Entry 6WDO (electron microscopy, 3.60 A resolution); this record covers chains Q and R of the 20 polymer chains in the assembly.

== Chain Q ==
Protein: Calcium uptake protein 1, mitochondrial
Organism: Homo sapiens
UniProtKB: Q9BPX6 (MICU1_HUMAN); numbering as in UniProt (aligned over 104-442)
Amino-acid sequence (339 residues; numbered 104 to 442; the number before each row is that of its first residue):
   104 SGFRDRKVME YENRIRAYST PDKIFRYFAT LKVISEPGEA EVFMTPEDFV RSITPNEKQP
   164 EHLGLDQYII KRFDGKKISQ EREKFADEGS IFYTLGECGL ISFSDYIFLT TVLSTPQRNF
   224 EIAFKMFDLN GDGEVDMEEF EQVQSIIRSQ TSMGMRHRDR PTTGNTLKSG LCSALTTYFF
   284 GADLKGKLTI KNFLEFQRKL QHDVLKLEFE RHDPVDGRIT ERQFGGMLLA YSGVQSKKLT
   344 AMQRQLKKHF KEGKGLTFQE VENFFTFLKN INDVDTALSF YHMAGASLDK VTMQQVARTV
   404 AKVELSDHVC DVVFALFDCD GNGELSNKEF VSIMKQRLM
Unresolved in the structure: 132-147, 158-192, 252-275
Swiss-Prot annotation at these positions:
  - region (K/R-ring): K126 to R129, R259 to R263
  - binding site (Ca(2+)): D231, N233, D235, E237, E242, D421, D423, N425, E427, E432
  - modified residue: S122 (Phosphoserine)
  - natural variant: R129 (R129P: In MPXPS; uncertain significance), R185 (deletion: In MPXPS)
  - mutagenesis: F106 (F106A: Slightly decreased ability to inhibit MCU channel activity in absence of calcium), Y114 (Y114A: Decreased ability to inhibit MCU channel activity in absence of calcium), R117 (R117A: Slightly decreased ability to inhibit MCU channel activity in absence of calcium), R119 (R119E: Impaired interaction with MCU; R119K: Does not affect interaction with MCU), Y121 (Y121A: Decreased ability to inhibit MCU channel activity in absence of calcium), K126 to R129 (Abolished ability to inhibit MCU channel activity in absence of calcium; when associated with 259-E--E-263), K126 (K126A: Abolished ability to inhibit MCU channel activity in absence of calcium; K126E: Abolished ability to inhibit MCU in absence of calcium), R129 (R129A: Decreased ability to inhibit MCU channel activity in absence of calcium), R154 (R154K: Does not affect interaction with MCU; R154Q: Impaired interaction with MCU), R221 (R221A: Abolishes homooligomerization), D231 (D231A: Abolishes mitochondrial Ca(2+) uptake; when associated with A-242; A-421 and A-432), E242 (E242A/K: Abolishes mitochondrial Ca(2+) uptake; when associated with A-231; A-421 and A-432), 9 further mutagenesis entries in UniProt
Reported in the primary citation:
  - conformationally variable residues (helix shift, loop rearrangement): Y121, K126, R129, R259, R261, R263
  - mutagenesis - K126A/R129A, K126E, R129E: unchanged binding to Calcium uniporter protein, mitochondrial

== Chain R ==
Protein: Calcium uptake protein 2, mitochondrial
Organism: Homo sapiens
UniProtKB: Q8IYU8 (MICU2_HUMAN); residues 85-394 here = UniProt positions 85-394
Amino-acid sequence (310 residues; numbered 85 to 394; the number before each row is that of its first residue):
    85 LRKQRFMQFS SLEHEGEYYM TPRDFLFSVM FEQMERKTSV KKLTKKDIED TLSGIQTAGC
   145 GSTFFRDLGD KGLISYTEYL FLLTILTKPH SGFHVAFKML DTDGNEMIEK REFFKLQKII
   205 SKQDDLMTVK TNETGYQEAI VKEPEINTTL QMRFFGKRGQ RKLHYKEFRR FMENLQTEIQ
   265 EMEFLQFSKG LSFMRKEDFA EWLLFFTNTE NKDIYWKNVR EKLSAGESIS LDEFKSFCHF
   325 TTHLEDFAIA MQMFSLAHRP VRLAEFKRAV KVATGQELSN NILDTVFKIF DLDGDECLSH
   385 EEFLGVLKNR
Unresolved in the structure: 208-230
Swiss-Prot annotation at these positions:
  - binding site (Ca(2+)): D185, D187, N189, M191, E193, E196, D375, D377, D379, C381, E386
  - modified residue: S205 (Phosphoserine)
  - mutagenesis: R107 (R107E: Does not affect its ability to regulate the activity of MCU; when associated with 120-E-E-121 and R-154), R120 to K121 (Does not affect its ability to regulate the activity of MCU; when associated with E-107 and R-154), D154 (D154R: Does not affect its ability to regulate the activity of MCU; when associated with E-107 and 120-E-E-121), K172 (K172A: Does not affect interaction with MICU1), D185 (D185A: Abolishes mitochondrial Ca(2+) uptake; when associated with A-375 and A-386. In EF1(mut); decreased calcium-binding and abolished ability to interact with MICU1 when associated with K-196), E196 (E196K: In EF1(mut); decreased calcium-binding and abolished ability to interact with MICU1 when associated with A-185), K206 (K206A: Does not affect interaction with MICU2), E329 (E329A: Does not affect interaction with MICU1), Q336 (Q336A: Decreased interaction with MICU1), R352 (R352A: Abolished interaction with MICU1; R352E: Abilished interaction with MICU1 and ability to regulate the activity of MCU), D375 (D375A: Abolishes mitochondrial Ca(2+) uptake; when associated with A-185 and A-386), E386 (E386A: Abolishes mitochondrial Ca(2+) uptake; when associated with A-185 and A-375)

== Chain Q / chain R interface ==
Contacting residue pairs (30; chain Q residue first):
  I210(Q) with L340(R), hydrophobic
  R221(Q) with D330(R), salt bridge
  N222(Q) with D330(R), hydrogen bond; I333(R)
  I225(Q) with V356(R); A357(R), hydrophobic
  K228(Q) with V356(R)
  M229(Q) with M337(R), hydrophobic; F338(R), hydrophobic; V356(R), hydrophobic
  L232(Q) with R352(R)
  I249(Q) with R343(R)
  I250(Q) with L340(R), hydrophobic; A341(R), hydrophobic
  T379(Q) with K172(R), hydrogen bond (backbone-side chain)
  A380(Q) with V179(R), hydrophobic; M183(R)
  S382(Q) with T168(R), hydrogen bond; K172(R), hydrogen bond
  F383(Q) with L164(R), hydrophobic; K199(R)
  Y384(Q) with M183(R), hydrophobic; F198(R); K202(R), hydrogen bond (backbone-side chain)
  A387(Q) with K202(R); I203(R), hydrophobic; K206(R), hydrogen bond (backbone-side chain)
  G388(Q) with K202(R), hydrogen bond (backbone-side chain); K206(R), hydrogen bond (backbone-side chain)
  A389(Q) with K206(R)
Other interface residues (no listed pair), chain Q (23 interface residues in all): T218, N375, M386, T402, L441, M442
Other interface residues (no listed pair), chain R (26 interface residues in all): R86, T161, K182, E329, A334, Q336
From the paper, about this interface:
  - hot spots on chain R (mutagenesis) - R352E: abolished binding to Essential MCU regulator, mitochondrial

== Summary ==
23 residues of chain Q face 26 of chain R across their interface; the contacts include 8 hydrogen bonds and 1
salt bridge. Polar pairs include R221(Q)-D330(R), N222(Q)-D330(R) and T379(Q)-K172(R). The paper reports that
R352E of chain R abolishes binding to Essential MCU regulator, mitochondrial; conformational variability at
Y121(Q), K126(Q) and R129(Q) among others; 4 substitutions were tested in all.
Chain Q is Calcium uptake protein 1, mitochondrial and chain R is Calcium uptake protein 2, mitochondrial,
both from Homo sapiens; the structure, Cryo-EM structure of mitochondrial calcium uniporter holocomplex in
high Ca2+, was determined by electron microscopy, deposited together with 6WDN.
